Entry 6ASQ (X-ray diffraction, 2.35 A resolution); this record covers chain A.

# Chain A
Molecule: Endoplasmin
Source organism: Canis lupus familiaris
Notes: fragment: GGGG linker, 328-337
UniProt: P41148 (ENPL_CANLF); numbering as in UniProt; present here: 69-286, 328-337
Sequence (233 residues; each row starts with the number of its first residue; note: 37 numbers in that range are skipped by the numbering (no residue carries them; nothing is unmodelled there)):
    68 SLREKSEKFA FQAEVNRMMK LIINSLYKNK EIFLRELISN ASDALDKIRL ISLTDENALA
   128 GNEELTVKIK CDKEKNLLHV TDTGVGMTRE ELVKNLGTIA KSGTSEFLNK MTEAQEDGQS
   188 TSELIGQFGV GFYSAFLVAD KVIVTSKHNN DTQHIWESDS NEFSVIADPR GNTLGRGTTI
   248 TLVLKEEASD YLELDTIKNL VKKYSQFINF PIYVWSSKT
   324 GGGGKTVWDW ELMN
Disordered / not traced: 68-73, 169, 181-186, 324-326
Sequence notes: expression tag (68); linker (324-327)
Residues lining bound ligands:
  - PE8 (3,6,9,12,15,18,21-heptaoxatricosane-1,23-diol), molecule 1: Asn-83, Met-86, Lys-87, Ile-90, Asp-226, Ser-227, Asn-228
  - PE8, molecule 2: Leu-117, Ile-118, Leu-120, Thr-121
  - PE8, molecule 3: Asn-129, Glu-131, Lys-135, Thr-148, Asp-149, Thr-150, Leu-241, Arg-243
  - PE8, molecule 4: Glu-131, Lys-135, Tyr-280, Trp-333
  - PE8, molecule 5: Lys-137, His-146, Thr-148, Leu-241, Thr-246, Trp-282, Trp-333
  - PE8, molecule 6: His-146, Ile-210, Thr-212, Arg-237, Thr-240, Thr-246, Thr-248
  - PE8, molecule 7: Ile-275, Asn-276, Phe-277, Pro-278, Leu-335, Asn-337
  - VC4 (methyl 2-[2-(2-benzylpyridin-3-yl)ethyl]-3-chloro-4,6-dihydroxybenzoate): Leu-104, Asn-107, Ala-108, Asp-110, Ala-111, Lys-114, Asp-149, Val-152, Gly-153, Met-154, Asn-162, Leu-163, Gly-196, Phe-199, Ser-213, Thr-245, Ile-247
UniProt features mapped onto this chain:
  - binding site (ATP): Asn-107, Asp-149, Asn-162, Phe-199
  - modified residue: Lys-168 (N6-(2-hydroxyisobutyryl)lysine), Ser-172 (Phosphoserine)
  - glycosylation (N-linked (GlcNAc...) asparagine): Asn-107, Asn-217
  - mutagenesis: Glu-103 (E103A: Loss of ATPase activity)
What the authors report for this chain:
  - binding site for VC4: Lys-114, Asp-149, Thr-245

# Summary
Chain A binds 7 copies of compound PE8 and compound VC4. Curated annotation (UniProt) lists 4 ATP-binding
residues and one mutagenesis site. The paper reports a binding site for VC4 at Lys-114, Asp-149 and Thr-245.
Chain A is Endoplasmin (Canis lupus familiaris); the structure, Structure of Grp94 bound to methyl
2-[2-(2-benzylpyridin-3-yl)ethyl]-3-chloro-4,6-dihydroxybenzoate, a pan-Hsp90 inhibitor, was determined by
X-ray diffraction (same publication as 6ASP).
